4FNK - chains A and D of the 6 polymer chains in the assembly; structure by X-ray diffraction, 1.90 A resolution.

Chain A:
Protein: Hemagglutinin HA1 chain
Organism: Influenza A virus
Reference sequence: Q91MA7 (HEMA_I68A4); residues 11-329 here correspond to UniProt positions 27-345 (UniProt number = residue number + 16)
Amino-acid sequence (323 residues; each row starts with the number of its first residue):
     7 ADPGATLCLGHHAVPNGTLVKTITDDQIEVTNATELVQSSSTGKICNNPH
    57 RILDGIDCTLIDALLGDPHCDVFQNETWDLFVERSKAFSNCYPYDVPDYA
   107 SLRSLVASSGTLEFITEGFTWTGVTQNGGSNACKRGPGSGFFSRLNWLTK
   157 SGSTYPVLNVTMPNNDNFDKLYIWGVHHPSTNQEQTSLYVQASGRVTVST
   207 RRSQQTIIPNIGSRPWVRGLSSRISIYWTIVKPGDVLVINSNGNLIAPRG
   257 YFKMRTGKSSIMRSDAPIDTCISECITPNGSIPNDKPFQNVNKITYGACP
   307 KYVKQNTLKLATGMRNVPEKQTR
Unresolved in the structure: 7-8, 327-329
Differences from the reference sequence: expression tag (7-10)
Cystine bridges: C52-C277, C64-C76, C97-C139, C281-C305
Covalently attached groups: N-acetylglucosamine (NAG) linked to N22, N38, N81, N285; glycan linked to N165
Curated features (UniProtKB/Swiss-Prot):
  - site: R329 (Cleavage)
  - glycosylation (N-linked (GlcNAc...) asparagine): N22, N38, N81, N165, N285

Chain D:
Protein: Hemagglutinin HA2 chain
Organism: Influenza A virus
Reference sequence: Q91MA7 (HEMA_I68A4); residues 1-174 here correspond to UniProt positions 346-519 (UniProt number = residue number + 345)
Amino-acid sequence (174 residues; numbered 1 to 174; the number before each row is that of its first residue):
     1 GLFGAIAGFIENGWEGMIDGWYGFRHQNSEGTGQAADLKSTQAAIDQING
    51 KLNRVIEKTNEKFHQIEKEFSEVEGRIQDLEKYVEDTKIDLWSYNAELLV
   101 ALENQHTIDLTDSEMNKLFEKTGRQLRENAEDMGNGCFKIYHKCDNACIE
   151 SIRNGTYDHDVYRDEALNNRFQIK
Unresolved in the structure: 172-174
Cystine bridges: C144-C148
Covalently attached groups: N-acetylglucosamine (NAG) linked to N154
Curated features (UniProtKB/Swiss-Prot):
  - glycosylation: N154 (N-linked (GlcNAc...) asparagine)

Chain A / chain D interface:
Residue-residue contacts - 10 pairs, chain A then chain D:
  S107(A) - E74(D)
  S107(A) - G75(D)
  S107(A) - R76(D)  hydrogen bond (side chain-backbone)
  S110(A) - D79(D)  hydrogen bond
  L111(A) - V73(D)  hydrophobic
  W234(A) - V73(D)
  I236(A) - V73(D)  hydrophobic
  K238(A) - S71(D)  hydrogen bond (side chain-backbone)
  K238(A) - E72(D)  salt bridge
  M260(A) - V73(D)  hydrophobic
Interface residues without a listed pair, chain A (8 interface residues in all): A106

Summary:
8 residues of chain A and 7 residues of chain D are in contact, with 3 hydrogen bonds and 1 salt bridge. Among
the polar pairs are K238(A)-E72(D), S107(A)-R76(D) and S110(A)-D79(D). N-acetylglucosamine is covalently
linked to N22(A), N38(A), N81(A) and N285(A).
Here chain A is Hemagglutinin HA1 chain and chain D is Hemagglutinin HA2 chain, both from Influenza A virus.
Entry 4FNK (Crystal structure of the A/Hong Kong/1/1968 (H3N2) influenza virus hemagglutinin) was determined
by X-ray diffraction, deposited together with 4FNL, 4FP8 and 4FQR.
